9K41 - chains H and J of the 10 polymer chains in the assembly; structure by electron microscopy, 2.81 A resolution.

[Chain H]
Protein: Histone H2B.1
Organism: Arabidopsis thaliana
UniProt: Q9LQQ4 (H2B1_ARATH); residues 0-147 here correspond to UniProt positions 1-148 (UniProt number = residue number + 1)
Amino-acid sequence (148 residues; each row starts with the number of its first residue; numbering starts at 0):
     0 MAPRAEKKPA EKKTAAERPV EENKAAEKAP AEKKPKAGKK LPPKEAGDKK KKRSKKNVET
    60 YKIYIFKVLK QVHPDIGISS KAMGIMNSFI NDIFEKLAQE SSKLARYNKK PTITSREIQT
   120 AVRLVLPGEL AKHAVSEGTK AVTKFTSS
Unresolved in the structure: 0-54
UniProt features mapped onto this chain:
  - modified residue: Ala1 (N,N,N-trimethylalanine), Lys6 (N6-acetyllysine), Lys11 (N6-acetyllysine), Lys12 (N6,N6-dimethyllysine), Lys27 (N6-acetyllysine), Lys32 (N6-acetyllysine), Lys38 (N6-acetyllysine), Lys39 (N6-acetyllysine)
  - cross-link: Lys143 (Glycyl lysine isopeptide (Lys-Gly) (interchain with G-Cter in ubiquitin))

[Chain J]
Molecule: 15.2.2 DNA
Sequence (147 nucleotides; row label = number of the first residue in the row; numbers below 1 keep their minus sign (DT-73 is residue -73)):
   -73 TTAATGCTTG TGCCTTTATT AAAGAGGAAA GTTGCGGTGG ATTAAAGCAC CATCGTGCGG
   -13 AGAATACGAT AAGGCTCTTG CTTCATTTGA AGTTATTGAC AGTTGAATCG AGCCGCTCAA
    47 TTGGTCAATT ATGGAGTCAA TAAAGGT
Unresolved in the structure: -73, 73

[Chain H / chain J interface]
Pairs across the interface (9; chain H residue first):
  Lys55(H) - DT30(J)  salt bridge to the phosphate
  Gly76(H) - DA-53(J)  phosphate contact
  Ile77(H) - DA-53(J)  phosphate contact
  Ser78(H) - DT-54(J)  phosphate contact
  Ser79(H) - DT-54(J)  hydrogen bond to the phosphate
  Lys109(H) - DG-34(J)  salt bridge to the phosphate
  Pro110(H) - DG-35(J)  sugar contact
  Pro110(H) - DG-34(J)  phosphate contact
  Thr111(H) - DG-34(J)  phosphate contact
Interface residues without a listed pair, chain H (10 interface residues in all): Glu58, Phe65
Interface residues without a listed pair, chain J (6 interface residues in all): DA-45

[Overview]
The interface between chain H and chain J involves 10 residues on one side and 6 on the other; the contacts
include 1 hydrogen bond and 2 salt bridges. Polar contacts include Ser79(H)-DT-54(J), Lys55(H)-DT30(J) and
Lys109(H)-DG-34(J).
Chain H is Histone H2B.1 (Arabidopsis thaliana) and chain J is 15.2.2 DNA; the structure, Cryo-EM structure of
Arabidopsis thaliana H2A.W-nucleosome with Arabidopsis native 147bp DNA 15.2.2 (C2 symmetry), was determined
by electron microscopy together with 9K40 and 9K42 from the same study.
